9MDM - chain A; structure by X-ray diffraction, 1.63 A resolution.

Chain A:
Name: Bacterial Ig-like domain protein C0362
Organism: Treponema denticola
UniProt: Q73QT1 (Q73QT1_TREDE); residues 205-647 here = UniProt positions 205-647
Chain sequence (476 residues; each row starts with the number of its first residue):
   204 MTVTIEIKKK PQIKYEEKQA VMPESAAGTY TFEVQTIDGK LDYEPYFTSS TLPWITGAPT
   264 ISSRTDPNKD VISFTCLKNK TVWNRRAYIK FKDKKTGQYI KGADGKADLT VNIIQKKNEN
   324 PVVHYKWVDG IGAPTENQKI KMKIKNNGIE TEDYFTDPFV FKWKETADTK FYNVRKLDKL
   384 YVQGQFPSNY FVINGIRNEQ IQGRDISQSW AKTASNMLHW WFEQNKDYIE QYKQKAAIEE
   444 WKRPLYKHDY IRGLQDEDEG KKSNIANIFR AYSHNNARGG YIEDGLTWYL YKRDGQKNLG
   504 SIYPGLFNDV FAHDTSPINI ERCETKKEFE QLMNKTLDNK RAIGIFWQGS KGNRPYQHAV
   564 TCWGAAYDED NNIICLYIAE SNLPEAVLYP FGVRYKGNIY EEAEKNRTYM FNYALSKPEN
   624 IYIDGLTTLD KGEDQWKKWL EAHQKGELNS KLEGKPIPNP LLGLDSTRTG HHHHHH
Disordered / not traced: 204-210, 648-679
Sequence notes: initiating methionine (204); engineered mutation Ser-412 (Cys in Q73QT1); expression tag (648-679)
Metal / ion sites: Na+: Leu-255, Ile-258

In short:
The Na+ site is built by Leu-255 and Ile-258.
Chain A is Bacterial Ig-like domain protein C0362 (Treponema denticola); the structure, Crystal Structure of
C412S Mutant of C0362 (TDE_0362 [TDE0362] resi 205-647), was determined by X-ray diffraction (same publication
as 9MDK and 9MDO).
